7P51 - chain A; structure by X-ray diffraction, 1.47 A resolution.

== Chain A ==
Name: 3C-like proteinase
From: Severe acute respiratory syndrome coronavirus 2
Notes: EC 3.4.22.69
UniProt: P0DTC1 (R1A_SARS2); residues 1-306 here correspond to UniProt positions 3264-3569 (UniProt number = residue number + 3263)
Sequence (306 residues; numbered 1 to 306; the number before each row is that of its first residue):
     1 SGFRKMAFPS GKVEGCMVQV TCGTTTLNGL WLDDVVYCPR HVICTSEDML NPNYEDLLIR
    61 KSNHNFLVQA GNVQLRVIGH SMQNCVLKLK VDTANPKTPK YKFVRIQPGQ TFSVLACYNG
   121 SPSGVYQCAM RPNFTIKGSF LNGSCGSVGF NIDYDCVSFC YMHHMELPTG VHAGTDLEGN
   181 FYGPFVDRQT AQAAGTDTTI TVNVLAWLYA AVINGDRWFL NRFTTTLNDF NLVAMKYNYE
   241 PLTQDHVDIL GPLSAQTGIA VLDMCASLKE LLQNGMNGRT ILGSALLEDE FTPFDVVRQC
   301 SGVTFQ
Modified residues: Cys128 (S-hydroxycysteine; CSO); Cys145 (S-hydroxycysteine; CSO)
Metal / ion sites: Na+ site 1: Phe134, Gly174, Tyr182; Na+ site 2 near Asp187 (its only coordinating residue here)
Small-molecule neighbours: 5P9 (N-(5-chloropyridin-2-yl)-3-oxo-2,3-dihydro-1H-indene-1-carboxamide): Ser1, His41, Met49, Tyr54, Phe140, Leu141, Asn142, Ser144, Cys145, His163, His164, Met165, Glu166, His172, Asp187, Arg188, Gln189
Reported in the primary citation:
  - catalytic residues: His41, Cys145 (citing earlier work)
  - binding site for 5P9: His163
  - conformationally variable residues (helix shift): Ser1, Ser46 to Leu50, Asn142, Glu166
  - self-association interface (contacts with another copy of this molecule); pairs are residue here / residue on that copy: Glu166-Ser1 (citing earlier work)

== In short ==
Ligands of chain A: compound 5P9. The Na+ site 1 is built by Phe134, Gly174 and Tyr182. The paper reports
catalytic residues His41 and Cys145; a binding site for 5P9 at His163.
Chain A is 3C-like proteinase (Severe acute respiratory syndrome coronavirus 2); the structure, Crystal
structure of the sars-cov-2 main protease complexed with fragment F01, was determined by X-ray diffraction
together with 7NTS from the same study.
